PDB entry 8JGF | electron microscopy, 2.70 A resolution | chains A and B of the 6 polymer chains in the assembly

Chain A:
Name: Guanine nucleotide-binding protein Gq
Organism: Homo sapiens
Amino-acid sequence (361 residues; numbered 1 to 361; the number before each row is that of its first residue):
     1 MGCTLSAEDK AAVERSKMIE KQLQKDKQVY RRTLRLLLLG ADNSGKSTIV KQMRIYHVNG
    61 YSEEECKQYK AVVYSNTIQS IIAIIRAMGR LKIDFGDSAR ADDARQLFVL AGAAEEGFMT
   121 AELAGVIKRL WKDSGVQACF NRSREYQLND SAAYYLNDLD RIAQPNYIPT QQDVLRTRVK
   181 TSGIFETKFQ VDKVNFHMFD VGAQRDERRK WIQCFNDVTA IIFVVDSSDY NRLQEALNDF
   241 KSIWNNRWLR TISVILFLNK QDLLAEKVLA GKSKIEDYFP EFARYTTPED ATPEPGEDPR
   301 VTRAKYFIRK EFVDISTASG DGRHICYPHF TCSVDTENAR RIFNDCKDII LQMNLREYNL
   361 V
Disordered / not traced: 1-3, 55-180

Chain B:
Name: Guanine nucleotide-binding protein G(I)/G(S)/G(T) subunit beta-1
Organism: Homo sapiens
UniProt: P62873 (GBB1_HUMAN); residues 7-345 here correspond to UniProt positions 2-340 (UniProt number = residue number - 5)
Amino-acid sequence (352 residues; numbered -6 to 345; the number before each row is that of its first residue; numbers below 1 keep their minus sign (Leu-6 is residue -6)):
    -6 LEVLFQGPCG SSGSELDQLR QEAEQLKNQI RDARKACADA TLSQITNNID PVGRIQMRTR
    54 RTLRGHLAKI YAMHWGTDSR LLVSASQDGK LIIWDSYTTN KVHAIPLRSS WVMTCAYAPS
   114 GNYVACGGLD NICSIYNLKT REGNVRVSRE LAGHTGYLSC CRFLDDNQIV TSSGDTTCAL
   174 WDIETGQQTT TFTGHTGDVM SLSLAPDTRL FVSGACDASA KLWDVREGMC RQTFTGHESD
   234 INAICFFPNG NAFATGSDDA TCRLFDLRAD QELMTYSHDN IICGITSVSF SKSGRLLLAG
   294 YDDFNCNVWD ALKADRAGVL AGHDNRVSCL GVTDDGMAVA TGSWDSFLKI WN
Disordered / not traced: -6 to 9
Sequence notes: expression tag (-6 to 6)
UniProt features mapped onto this chain:
  - modified residue: Ser7 (N-acetylserine), His271 (Phosphohistidine)

Chain A / chain B interface:
Residue-residue contacts (58; chain A residue first):
  Val13(A) - Asn93(B)
  Arg15(A) - Val95(B)  hydrogen bond (side chain-backbone)
  Arg15(A) - His96(B)
  Ser16(A) - Asn93(B)
  Ser16(A) - Lys94(B)  hydrogen bond (side chain-backbone)
  Ile19(A) - Lys94(B)
  Ile19(A) - Val95(B)
  Ile19(A) - Ala97(B)  hydrophobic
  Glu20(A) - Lys94(B)  salt bridge
  Leu23(A) - Gly58(B)
  Leu23(A) - Leu60(B)
  Leu23(A) - Lys94(B)
  Asp26(A) - Leu60(B)
  Lys27(A) - Leu60(B)
  Tyr30(A) - Leu60(B)  hydrophobic
  Tyr30(A) - Ala61(B)
  Thr181(A) - Asn124(B)  hydrogen bond
  Thr181(A) - Gly146(B)
  Thr181(A) - His147(B)  hydrogen bond (side chain-backbone)
  Thr181(A) - Thr148(B)
  Gly183(A) - Leu122(B)
  Gly183(A) - Asn124(B)
  Ile184(A) - Trp104(B)
  Ile184(A) - Leu122(B)
  Ile184(A) - Asp123(B)
  Phe199(A) - Trp104(B)
  Ala203(A) - Asn124(B)  hydrogen bond (backbone-side chain)
  Ala203(A) - Thr148(B)
  Gln204(A) - Leu122(B)  hydrogen bond (side chain-backbone)
  Gln204(A) - Asn124(B)  hydrogen bond
  Gln204(A) - Gly149(B)
  Gln204(A) - Tyr150(B)  hydrogen bond (side chain-backbone)
  Arg205(A) - Gly167(B)  hydrogen bond (side chain-backbone)
  Arg205(A) - Thr169(B)
  Arg205(A) - Gly190(B)
  Arg205(A) - Asp191(B)  salt bridge
  Glu207(A) - Asp191(B)
  Arg209(A) - Cys209(B)  hydrogen bond
  Arg209(A) - Asp233(B)  salt bridge
  Lys210(A) - Tyr150(B)
  Lys210(A) - Met193(B)
  Lys210(A) - Cys209(B)
  Lys210(A) - Asp233(B)  salt bridge
  Lys210(A) - Asn235(B)  hydrogen bond
  Lys210(A) - Asp251(B)  salt bridge
  Trp211(A) - Leu122(B)  hydrophobic
  Trp211(A) - Tyr150(B)  hydrophobic
  Gln213(A) - Arg319(B)  hydrogen bond
  Gln213(A) - Trp337(B)
  Cys214(A) - Lys62(B)  hydrogen bond (backbone-side chain)
  Cys214(A) - Gln80(B)
  Cys214(A) - Trp104(B)
  Cys214(A) - Met106(B)  hydrophobic
  Phe215(A) - Trp104(B)  hydrophobic
  Phe215(A) - Leu122(B)  hydrophobic
  Trp248(A) - Asp295(B)
  Trp248(A) - Arg319(B)
  Trp248(A) - Trp337(B)  hydrophobic
Also at the interface, not in a pair above, chain A (29 interface residues in all): Ala12, Ser182, Asn216, Val218, Arg247
Also at the interface, not in a pair above, chain B (40 interface residues in all): Asp81, Ile85, Thr92, Ser102, Ile125, Ala145, Asp168, Thr189

In short:
The interface between chain A and chain B involves 29 residues on one side and 40 on the other; the contacts
include 13 hydrogen bonds and 5 salt bridges. Polar contacts include Glu20(A)-Lys94(B), Arg205(A)-Asp191(B)
and Arg209(A)-Asp233(B).
Chain A is Guanine nucleotide-binding protein Gq and chain B is Guanine nucleotide-binding protein
G(I)/G(S)/G(T) subunit beta-1, both from Homo sapiens; the structure, CryoEM structure of Gq-coupled MRGPRX1
with peptide agonist BAM8-22, was determined by electron microscopy (same publication as 8JGB and 8JGG).
